PDB entry 5KEW | X-ray diffraction, 2.10 A resolution | chains A and B

[Chain A]
Protein: VtrA Protein
Organism: Vibrio parahaemolyticus serotype O3:K6 (strain RIMD 2210633)
Notes: fragment: VtrA C-terminal periplasmic domain
UniProtKB: Q87GI4 (Q87GI4_VIBPA); numbering as in UniProt (aligned over 161-253)
Sequence (94 residues; row label = number of the first residue in the row; note: 160 numbers in that range are skipped by the numbering (no residue carries them; nothing is unmodelled there); numbering starts at 0):
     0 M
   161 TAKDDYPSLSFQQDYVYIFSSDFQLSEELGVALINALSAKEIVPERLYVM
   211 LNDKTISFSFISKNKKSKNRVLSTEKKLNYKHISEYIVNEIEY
Unresolved in the structure: 0, 161-164
Sequence notes: initiating methionine (0)
Ligand contacts: Taurodeoxycholate (6SB): Ser170, Ser181, Phe183

[Chain B]
Protein: VtrC Protein
Organism: Vibrio parahaemolyticus serotype O3:K6 (strain RIMD 2210633)
Notes: fragment: VtrC C-terminal periplasmic domain
UniProtKB: Q87GI3 (Q87GI3_VIBPA); numbering as in UniProt (aligned over 31-161)
Sequence (144 residues; each row starts with the number of its first residue; note: 30 numbers in that range are skipped by the numbering (no residue carries them; nothing is unmodelled there); numbers below 1 keep their minus sign (Met-12 is residue -12)):
   -12 MGSSHHHHHHSQD
    31 PVHFYETSYKYQAADSTYMHDVAINVSIKGNHFTSDIIIRELVKSENKNY
    81 YNVIGHGDIIQKNTHQYYLNFDNIDVYTGTNKANMKPYKEPTSISSLINK
   131 SNNIRVVYLSEEYVVVEFFFYDGQIITLHRY
Unresolved in the structure: -12 to -1
Sequence notes: initiating methionine (-12); expression tag (-11 to 0)
Ligand contacts: Taurodeoxycholate (6SB): Tyr39, Tyr48, His50, Ile67, Ile69, Glu71, Tyr81, Pro121, Ser123, Ile124, Leu127, Phe149, Phe150, Tyr151
Reported in the primary citation:
  - conformationally variable residues (order/disorder transition): Thr122, Ser123
  - binding site for Taurodeoxycholate: His50, Tyr81, Ser123, Phe150, Tyr151
  - mutagenesis - H50R, Y81A: abolished signaling in response to bile salts
  - mutagenesis - Q42A: unchanged signaling

[How chain A and chain B interact]
Pairs across the interface (48; chain A residue first):
  Tyr166(A) - Asn133(B)  hydrogen bond (side chain-backbone)
  Tyr166(A) - Glu147(B)
  Tyr166(A) - Phe148(B)  hydrogen bond (side chain-backbone)
  Tyr166(A) - Phe149(B)  hydrogen bond (side chain-backbone)
  Tyr166(A) - Gly153(B)
  Pro167(A) - Glu147(B)
  Phe179(A) - Val137(B)  hydrophobic
  Phe179(A) - Glu147(B)
  Phe179(A) - Ile155(B)  hydrophobic
  Arg206(A) - Tyr138(B)
  Tyr208(A) - Tyr138(B)
  Tyr208(A) - Val145(B)  hydrophobic
  Tyr208(A) - Ile155(B)  hydrophobic
  Met210(A) - Gly153(B)
  Met210(A) - Gln154(B)  hydrogen bond (side chain-backbone)
  Met210(A) - Ile155(B)  hydrophobic
  Asn212(A) - Asp152(B)  hydrogen bond (side chain-backbone)
  Asn212(A) - Gly153(B)
  Thr215(A) - Tyr151(B)
  Ser217(A) - Gln154(B)
  Ser217(A) - Ile155(B)  hydrogen bond (side chain-backbone)
  Ser219(A) - Thr157(B)  hydrogen bond
  Ile221(A) - Tyr143(B)  hydrophobic
  Ile221(A) - Thr157(B)
  Lys225(A) - Glu142(B)
  Asn229(A) - Thr37(B)  hydrogen bond
  Asn229(A) - Ser38(B)  hydrogen bond (side chain-backbone)
  Asn229(A) - Tyr39(B)
  Asn229(A) - Lys40(B)  hydrogen bond (backbone-backbone)
  Asn229(A) - Ile156(B)
  Asn229(A) - Thr157(B)  hydrogen bond (side chain-backbone)
  Arg230(A) - Lys40(B)
  Val231(A) - Tyr39(B)  hydrophobic
  Val231(A) - Lys40(B)  hydrogen bond (backbone-backbone)
  Val231(A) - Tyr41(B)
  Val231(A) - Gln42(B)  hydrogen bond (backbone-backbone)
  Val231(A) - Gln154(B)
  Leu232(A) - Gln42(B)
  Leu232(A) - Ala44(B)
  Ser233(A) - Tyr41(B)  hydrogen bond
  Ser233(A) - Gln42(B)  hydrogen bond (backbone-backbone)
  Ser233(A) - Ala43(B)
  Ser233(A) - Ala44(B)  hydrogen bond (backbone-backbone)
  Ser233(A) - Asp45(B)
  Thr234(A) - Ala44(B)
  Thr234(A) - Asp45(B)
  Glu235(A) - Asp45(B)  hydrogen bond (backbone-side chain)
  Glu250(A) - Gln42(B)  hydrogen bond
Also at the interface, not in a pair above, chain A (25 interface residues in all): Asp165, Val209, Phe218, Ser227, Tyr246
Also at the interface, not in a pair above, chain B (27 interface residues in all): Ile134, Arg135

[Overview]
25 residues of chain A face 27 of chain B across their interface; the contacts include 18 hydrogen bonds.
Polar contacts include Tyr166(A)-Asn133(B), Tyr166(A)-Phe148(B) and Tyr166(A)-Phe149(B). From the paper: a
binding site for Taurodeoxycholate at His50(B), Tyr81(B) and Ser123(B) among others; H50R and Y81A of chain B
abolish signaling in response to bile salts.
Chain A is VtrA Protein and chain B is VtrC Protein, both from Vibrio parahaemolyticus serotype O3:K6 (strain
RIMD 2210633); the structure, Vibrio parahaemolyticus VtrA/VtrC complex bound to the bile salt
taurodeoxycholate, was determined by X-ray diffraction, deposited together with 5KEV.
